Entry 4OE1 (X-ray diffraction, 2.80 A resolution); this record covers chains A and D of the 4 polymer chains in the assembly.

# Chain A
Protein: Chloroplast pentatricopeptide repeat protein 10
Organism: Zea mays
UniProtKB: B8Y6I0 (B8Y6I0_MAIZE); residues 69-786 here = UniProt positions 69-786
Amino-acid sequence (718 residues; each row starts with the number of its first residue):
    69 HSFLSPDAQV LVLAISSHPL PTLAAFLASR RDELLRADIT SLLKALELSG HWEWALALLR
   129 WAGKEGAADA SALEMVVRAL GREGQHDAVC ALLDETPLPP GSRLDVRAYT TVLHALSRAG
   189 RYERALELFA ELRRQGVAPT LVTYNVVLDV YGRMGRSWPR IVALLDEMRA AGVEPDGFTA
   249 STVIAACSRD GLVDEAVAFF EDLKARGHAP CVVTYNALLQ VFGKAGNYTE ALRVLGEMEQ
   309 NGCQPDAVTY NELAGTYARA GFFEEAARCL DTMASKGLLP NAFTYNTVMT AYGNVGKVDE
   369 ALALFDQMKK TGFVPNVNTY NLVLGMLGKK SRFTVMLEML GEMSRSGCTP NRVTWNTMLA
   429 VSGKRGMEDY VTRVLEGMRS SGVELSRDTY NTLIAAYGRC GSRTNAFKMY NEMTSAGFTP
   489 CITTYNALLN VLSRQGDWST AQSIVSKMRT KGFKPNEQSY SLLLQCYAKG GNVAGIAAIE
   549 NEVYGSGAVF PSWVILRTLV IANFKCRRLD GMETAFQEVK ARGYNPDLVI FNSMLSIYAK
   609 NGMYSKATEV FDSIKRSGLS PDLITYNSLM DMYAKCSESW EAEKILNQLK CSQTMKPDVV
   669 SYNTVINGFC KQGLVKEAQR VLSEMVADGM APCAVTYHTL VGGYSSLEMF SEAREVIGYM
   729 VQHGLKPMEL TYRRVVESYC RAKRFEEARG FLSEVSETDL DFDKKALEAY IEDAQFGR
Not modelled in the structure: 69-73, 325-331, 344-347, 751-752, 764-772, 783-786
Differences from the reference sequence: engineered mutation Ser-256 (Cys in B8Y6I0), Ser-430 (Cys in B8Y6I0), Ser-449 (Cys in B8Y6I0)
Reported in the primary citation:
  - mutagenesis - C256S, C279S, C430S, C449S: unchanged binding to psaJ RNA (chain D)
  - contacts within the chain: Gly-396/Ser-430 (hydrogen bond) (citing earlier work)
  - specificity-determining residues: Phe-246, Ser-249

# Chain D
Molecule: psaJ RNA
Sequence (18 nucleotides; numbered 1 to 18; the number before each row is that of its first residue):
     1 GUAUUCUUUA AUUAUUUC

# Chain A / chain D interface
Residue-residue contacts - 43 pairs, chain A then chain D:
  Ser-430(A) / U8(D)  sugar contact
  Gly-431(A) / U8(D)  hydrogen bond to the sugar
  Lys-432(A) / U8(D)  base contact
  Arg-433(A) / A3(D)  salt bridge to the phosphate
  Lys-537(A) / U13(D)  base contact
  Arg-565(A) / A11(D)  salt bridge to the phosphate
  Ile-569(A) / A11(D)  sugar contact
  Phe-572(A) / A14(D)  sugar contact
  Phe-572(A) / U15(D)  phosphate contact
  Arg-575(A) / U15(D)  salt bridge to the phosphate
  Val-597(A) / A11(D)  base contact
  Asn-600(A) / A11(D)  base contact
  Ser-604(A) / U15(D)  sugar contact
  Lys-608(A) / U15(D)  salt bridge to the phosphate
  Lys-608(A) / U16(D)  phosphate contact
  Asp-630(A) / A11(D)  hydrogen bond to the base
  Ile-632(A) / A11(D)  base contact
  Ile-632(A) / A14(D)  base contact
  Ile-632(A) / U15(D)  base contact
  Asn-635(A) / U15(D)  hydrogen bond to the base
  Ser-636(A) / U15(D)  sugar contact
  Asp-639(A) / U16(D)  sugar contact
  Val-668(A) / U15(D)  base contact
  Val-668(A) / U16(D)  base contact
  Asn-671(A) / U16(D)  hydrogen bond to the base
  Thr-672(A) / U16(D)  hydrogen bond to the sugar
  Asn-675(A) / U16(D)  phosphate contact
  Asn-675(A) / U17(D)  hydrogen bond to the phosphate
  Asn-675(A) / C18(D)  phosphate contact
  Cys-678(A) / C18(D)  phosphate contact
  Lys-679(A) / C18(D)  hydrogen bond to the phosphate
  Val-703(A) / U16(D)  base contact
  Val-703(A) / U17(D)  base contact
  His-706(A) / U17(D)  base contact
  His-706(A) / C18(D)  salt bridge to the phosphate
  Thr-707(A) / U17(D)  hydrogen bond to the sugar
  Gly-710(A) / C18(D)  hydrogen bond to the sugar
  Gly-711(A) / C18(D)  hydrogen bond to the sugar
  Ser-714(A) / C18(D)  hydrogen bond to the base
  Met-736(A) / U17(D)  base contact
  Leu-738(A) / U17(D)  sugar contact
  Leu-738(A) / C18(D)  phosphate contact
  Arg-742(A) / C18(D)  salt bridge to the phosphate
Other interface residues (no listed pair), chain A (35 interface residues in all): Arg-467, Gln-533
Other interface residues (no listed pair), chain D (12 interface residues in all): U2, U9, A10

# Summary
The interface between chain A and chain D involves 35 residues on one side and 12 on the other, with 11
hydrogen bonds and 6 salt bridges. Among the polar pairs are Asp-630(A)/A11(D), Asn-635(A)/U15(D) and
Asn-671(A)/U16(D). From the paper: C256S, C279S and C430S of chain A, among others, leave binding to psaJ RNA
(chain D) unchanged; specificity determinants Phe-246(A) and Ser-249(A).
Chain A is Chloroplast pentatricopeptide repeat protein 10 (Zea mays) and chain D is psaJ RNA; the structure,
Crystal structure of the pentatricopeptide repeat protein PPR10 (C256S/C430S/C449S) in complex with an 18-nt
PSAJ rna ..., was determined by X-ray diffraction.
